Entry 9EJI (X-ray diffraction, 2.20 A resolution); this record covers chains A and C of the 5 polymer chains in the assembly.

[Chain A]
Protein: HLA class II histocompatibility antigen DQ alpha chain
Source organism: Homo sapiens
UniProtKB: Q08AS3 (Q08AS3_HUMAN); residues -2 to 180 here correspond to UniProt positions 24-206 (UniProt number = residue number + 26)
Amino-acid sequence (184 residues; each row starts with the number of its first residue; numbers below 1 keep their minus sign (Glu-2 is residue -2)):
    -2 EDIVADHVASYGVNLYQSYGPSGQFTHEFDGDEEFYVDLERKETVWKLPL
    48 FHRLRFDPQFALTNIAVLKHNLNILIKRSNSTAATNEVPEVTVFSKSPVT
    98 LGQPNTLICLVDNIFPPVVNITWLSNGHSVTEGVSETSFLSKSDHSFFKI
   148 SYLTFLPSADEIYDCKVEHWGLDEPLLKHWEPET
Not modelled in the structure: -2 to -1
Construct notes: expression tag (181)
Cystine bridges: Cys106-Cys162
Covalently attached groups: N-acetylglucosamine (NAG) linked to Asn117

[Chain C]
Protein: glut-L1 peptide
Source organism: Triticum aestivum
Amino-acid sequence (13 residues; numbered 0 to 12; the number before each row is that of its first residue; numbering starts at 0):
     0 QPPASEQEQPVLP

[Interface between chain A and chain C]
Pairs across the interface (28; chain A residue first):
  Tyr8(A) - Ala3(C)
  Tyr8(A) - Ser4(C)  hydrogen bond (backbone-side chain)
  Tyr8(A) - Glu5(C)  hydrogen bond (backbone-backbone)
  Gly9(A) - Ser4(C)  hydrogen bond (backbone-side chain)
  Phe22(A) - Ser4(C)
  His24(A) - Ala3(C)
  His24(A) - Ser4(C)  hydrogen bond
  Arg52(A) - Pro1(C)
  Arg52(A) - Pro2(C)
  Phe53(A) - Pro2(C)
  Phe53(A) - Ser4(C)
  Phe57(A) - Ser4(C)
  Phe57(A) - Glu5(C)
  Phe57(A) - Gln6(C)
  Asn61(A) - Glu5(C)  hydrogen bond (side chain-backbone)
  Asn61(A) - Gln6(C)
  Asn61(A) - Glu7(C)  hydrogen bond (side chain-backbone)
  Val64(A) - Glu7(C)
  Val64(A) - Gln8(C)
  Val64(A) - Pro9(C)
  His67(A) - Pro9(C)
  His67(A) - Val10(C)  hydrogen bond (side chain-backbone)
  Asn68(A) - Glu7(C)
  Asn68(A) - Gln8(C)  hydrogen bond (side chain-backbone)
  Asn68(A) - Pro9(C)
  Asn68(A) - Val10(C)  hydrogen bond (side chain-backbone)
  Ile71(A) - Val10(C)  hydrophobic
  Ile71(A) - Pro12(C)  hydrophobic
Other interface residues (no listed pair), chain A (16 interface residues in all): Trp43, Leu51, Leu65, Arg75
Other interface residues (no listed pair), chain C (12 interface residues in all): Leu11

[In short]
16 residues of chain A face 12 of chain C across their interface, with 9 hydrogen bonds. Polar contacts
include Tyr8(A)-Ser4(C), Gly9(A)-Ser4(C) and His24(A)-Ser4(C). Covalently linked N-acetylglucosamine: at
Asn117(A).
Here chain A is HLA class II histocompatibility antigen DQ alpha chain (Homo sapiens) and chain C is glut-L1
peptide (Triticum aestivum). Entry 9EJI (Peptide-independent T cell receptor recognition of HLA-DQ2) was
determined by X-ray diffraction together with 9EJG and 9EJH from the same study.
